Entry 8YVI (electron microscopy, 2.93 A resolution); this record covers chains D and F of the 15 polymer chains in the assembly.

== Chain D (and F) ==
Name: Major carboxysome shell protein CsoS1A
Organism: Halothiobacillus neapolitanus
Notes: chain F of this document is another copy of the same molecule, construct and numbering; everything in this record applies to it too
UniProt: P45689 (CSOSA_HALNC); numbering as in UniProt (aligned over 1-98)
Chain sequence (98 residues; row label = number of the first residue in the row):
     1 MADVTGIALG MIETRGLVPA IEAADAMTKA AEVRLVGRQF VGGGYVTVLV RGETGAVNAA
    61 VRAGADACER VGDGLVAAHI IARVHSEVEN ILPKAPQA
Not modelled in the structure: 1-5, 98

== Interface between chain D and chain F ==
Contacting residue pairs (12; chain D residue first):
  Thr28(D) with Arg83(F), hydrogen bond (backbone-side chain)
  Lys29(D) with Arg83(F)
  Ala30(D) with Ala82(F); Arg83(F)
  Ala31(D) with Arg83(F), hydrogen bond (backbone-side chain)
  Glu32(D) with Ile7(F); Arg83(F)
  Val33(D) with Arg83(F), hydrogen bond (backbone-side chain)
  Glu53(D) with Glu53(F); Thr54(F), hydrogen bond (side chain-backbone)
  Gly55(D) with Thr54(F)
  Ala56(D) with Thr54(F)
Other interface residues (no listed pair), chain F (7 interface residues in all): Gly6, Gly55

== Summary ==
Chain D and chain F form an interface of 9 and 7 residues respectively; the contacts include 4 hydrogen bonds.
Polar pairs include Thr28(D)-Arg83(F), Ala31(D)-Arg83(F) and Val33(D)-Arg83(F).
Chain D and chain F are both Major carboxysome shell protein CsoS1A (Halothiobacillus neapolitanus); the
structure, Cryo-EM structure of carboxysomal midi-shell: icosahedral assembly from CsoS4A/4B/1A/1B/1C/1D and
CsoS2 C-terminal co-expression (T = 13), was determined by electron microscopy together with 8YVE, 8YVF and
9F0H from the same study.
